PDB entry 4CKL | X-ray diffraction, 2.05 A resolution | chain A

Chain A:
Molecule: DNA gyrase subunit A
Source organism: Escherichia coli
Notes: EC 5.99.1.3; fragment: 55 kda n-terminal domain, residues 30-522
UniProtKB: P0AES5 (GYRA_SHIFL); residues 30-522 here = UniProt positions 30-522
Amino-acid sequence (493 residues; numbered 30 to 522; the number before each row is that of its first residue):
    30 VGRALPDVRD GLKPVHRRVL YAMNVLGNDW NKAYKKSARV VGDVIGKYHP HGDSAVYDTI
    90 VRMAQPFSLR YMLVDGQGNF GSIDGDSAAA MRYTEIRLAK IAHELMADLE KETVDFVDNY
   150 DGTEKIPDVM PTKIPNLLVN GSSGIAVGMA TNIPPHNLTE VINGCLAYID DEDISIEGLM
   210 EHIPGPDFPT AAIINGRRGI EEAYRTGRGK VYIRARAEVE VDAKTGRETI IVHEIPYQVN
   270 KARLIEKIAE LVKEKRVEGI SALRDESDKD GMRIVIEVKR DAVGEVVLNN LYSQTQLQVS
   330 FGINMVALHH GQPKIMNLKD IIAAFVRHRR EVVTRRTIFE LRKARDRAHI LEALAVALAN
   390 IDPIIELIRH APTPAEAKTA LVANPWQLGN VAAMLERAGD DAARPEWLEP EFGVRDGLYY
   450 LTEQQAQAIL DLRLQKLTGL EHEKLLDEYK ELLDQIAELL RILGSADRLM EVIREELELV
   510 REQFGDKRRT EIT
Not modelled in the structure: 30-32, 175-178, 246-258, 283-291, 306-314, 426-429, 522
Residues lining bound ligands: simocyclinone d8 (SM8): K42, V44, H45, I74, H78, P79, H80, G81, D82, S83, A84, Y86, T88, R91, L98, A119, M120, R121, N169, G170, S171, S172, Y266
Reported in the primary citation:
  - binding site for simocyclinone d8: K42, V44, H45, P79, H80, G81, D87, R91, M120, S172
  - conformationally variable residues (loop rearrangement, order/disorder transition, side-chain flip): H80 to S83, D87, R91
  - catalytic residues: Y122 (citing earlier work)
  - mutagenesis - K42A (50-fold): decreased catalytic activity on simocyclinone d8
  - mutagenesis - A84R: unchanged binding to simocyclinone d8
  - mutagenesis - H45A, H80A, G81S, S83W, A84P, D87Y, R91A: decreased catalytic activity on simocyclinone d8 (citing earlier work)
  - mutagenesis - R47A, N165A: unchanged catalytic activity on simocyclinone d8 (citing earlier work)

Summary:
Bound to chain A: simocyclinone d8. The paper reports the catalytic residue Y122; K42A, H45A and H80A, among
others, reduce catalytic activity on simocyclinone d8; 11 substitutions were tested in all.
Chain A is DNA gyrase subunit A (Escherichia coli); the structure, Structure of 55 kDa N-terminal domain of E.
coli DNA gyrase A subunit with simocyclinone D8 ..., was determined by X-ray diffraction together with 4CKK
from the same study.
